PDB entry 4JK2 | X-ray diffraction, 4.20 A resolution (low resolution: residue-level contacts below are approximate; hydrogen-bond / salt-bridge calls are withheld) | chains B and C of the 6 polymer chains in the assembly

# Chain B
Protein: Escherichia coli RNA polymerase alpha subunit
From: Escherichia coli
Notes: EC 2.7.7.6
Reference sequence: P0A7Z4 (RPOA_ECOLI); residue numbers follow UniProt; this construct covers 1-329
Sequence (329 residues; row label = number of the first residue in the row):
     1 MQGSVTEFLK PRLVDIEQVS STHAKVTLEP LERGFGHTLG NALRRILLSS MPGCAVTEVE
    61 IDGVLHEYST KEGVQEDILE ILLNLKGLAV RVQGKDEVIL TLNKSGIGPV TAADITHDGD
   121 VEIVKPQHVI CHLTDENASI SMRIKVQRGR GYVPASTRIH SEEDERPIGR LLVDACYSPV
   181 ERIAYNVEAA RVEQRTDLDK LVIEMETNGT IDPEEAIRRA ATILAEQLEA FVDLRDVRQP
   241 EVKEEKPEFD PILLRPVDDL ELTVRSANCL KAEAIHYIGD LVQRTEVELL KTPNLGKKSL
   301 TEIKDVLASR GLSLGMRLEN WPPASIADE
Disordered / not traced: 1-5, 158-167, 237-329
UniProt features mapped onto this chain:
  - region: E162 to E165 (Required for interaction with Crp at class II promoters)
  - modified residue: R265 (ADP-ribosylarginine), K297 (N6-acetyllysine), K298 (N6-acetyllysine)
  - mutagenesis: R45 (R45C: In rpoA112; temperature-sensitive, blocks RNA polymerase assembly), E162 to E165 (5-fold decrease in CRP-class II promoter-dependent transcription), E165 (E165K: 5-fold decrease in CRP-class II promoter-dependent transcription), R191 (R191C: In rpoA101; temperature-sensitive)

# Chain C
Protein: Escherichia coli RNA polymerase beta subunit
From: Escherichia coli
Notes: EC 2.7.7.6
Reference sequence: P0A8V2 (RPOB_ECOLI); residues 1-1342 here = UniProt positions 1-1342
Sequence (1342 residues; row label = number of the first residue in the row):
     1 MVYSYTEKKR IRKDFGKRPQ VLDVPYLLSI QLDSFQKFIE QDPEGQYGLE AAFRSVFPIQ
    61 SYSGNSELQY VSYRLGEPVF DVQECQIRGV TYSAPLRVKL RLVIYEREAP EGTVKDIKEQ
   121 EVYMGEIPLM TDNGTFVING TERVIVSQLH RSPGVFFDSD KGKTHSSGKV LYNARIIPYR
   181 GSWLDFEFDP KDNLFVRIDR RRKLPATIIL RALNYTTEQI LDLFFEKVIF EIRDNKLQME
   241 LVPERLRGET ASFDIEANGK VYVEKGRRIT ARHIRQLEKD DVKLIEVPVE YIAGKVVAKD
   301 YIDESTGELI CAANMELSLD LLAKLSQSGH KRIETLFTND LDHGPYISET LRVDPTNDRL
   361 SALVEIYRMM RPGEPPTREA AESLFENLFF SEDRYDLSAV GRMKFNRSLL REEIEGSGIL
   421 SKDDIIDVMK KLIDIRNGKG EVDDIDHLGN RRIRSVGEMA ENQFRVGLVR VERAVKERLS
   481 LGDLDTLMPQ DMINAKPISA AVKEFFGSSQ LSQFMDQNNP LSEITHKRRI SALGPGGLTR
   541 ERAGFEVRDV HPTHYGRVCP IETPEGPNIG LINSLSVYAQ TNEYGFLETP YRKVTDGVVT
   601 DEIHYLSAIE EGNYVIAQAN SNLDEEGHFV EDLVTCRSKG ESSLFSRDQV DYMDVSTQQV
   661 VSVGASLIPF LEHDDANRAL MGANMQRQAV PTLRADKPLV GTGMERAVAV DSGVTAVAKR
   721 GGVVQYVDAS RIVIKVNEDE MYPGEAGIDI YNLTKYTRSN QNTCINQMPC VSLGEPVERG
   781 DVLADGPSTD LGELALGQNM RVAFMPWNGY NFEDSILVSE RVVQEDRFTT IHIQELACVS
   841 RDTKLGPEEI TADIPNVGEA ALSKLDESGI VYIGAEVTGG DILVGKVTPK GETQLTPEEK
   901 LLRAIFGEKA SDVKDSSLRV PNGVSGTVID VQVFTRDGVE KDKRALEIEE MQLKQAKKDL
   961 SEELQILEAG LFSRIRAVLV AGGVEAEKLD KLPRDRWLEL GLTDEEKQNQ LEQLAEQYDE
  1021 LKHEFEKKLE AKRRKITQGD DLAPGVLKIV KVYLAVKRRI QPGDKMAGRH GNKGVISKIN
  1081 PIEDMPYDEN GTPVDIVLNP LGVPSRMNIG QILETHLGMA AKGIGDKINA MLKQQQEVAK
  1141 LREFIQRAYD LGADVRQKVD LSTFSDEEVM RLAENLRKGM PIATPVFDGA KEAEIKELLK
  1201 LGDLPTSGQI RLYDGRTGEQ FERPVTVGYM YMLKLNHLVD DKMHARSTGS YSLVTQQPLG
  1261 GKAQFGGQRF GEMEVWALEA YGAAYTLQEM LTVKSDDVNG RTKMYKNIVD GNHQMEPGMP
  1321 ESFNVLLKEI RSLGINIELE DE
Disordered / not traced: 1-7
UniProt features mapped onto this chain:
  - modified residue (N6-acetyllysine): K1022, K1200
  - mutagenesis: I561 (I561S: Resistant to antibiotics salinamide A and B), I569 (I569S: Resistant to antibiotics salinamide A and B), A665 (A665E: Resistant to antibiotics salinamide A and B), D675 (D675A/G: Resistant to antibiotics salinamide A and B), N677 (N677H/K: Resistant to antibiotics salinamide A and B), L680 (L680M: Resistant to antibiotics salinamide A and B), E813 (E813K: Disrupts the enzyme's active center)

# Chain B / chain C interface
Residue-residue contacts (10; chain B residue first):
  R33(B) - E820(C)
  R33(B) - P1081(C)
  R33(B) - E1083(C)
  G34(B) - E1083(C)
  H37(B) - R1216(C)
  N41(B) - R1216(C)
  N41(B) - T1217(C)
  R44(B) - T1217(C)
  R44(B) - E1219(C)
  R45(B) - E1219(C)
Other interface residues (no listed pair), chain B (8 interface residues in all): Y185, V187

# Summary
The interface between chain B and chain C involves 8 residues on one side and 6 on the other. From UniProt: 6
mutagenesis sites on chain B; 7 mutagenesis sites on chain C.
Chain B is Escherichia coli RNA polymerase alpha subunit and chain C is Escherichia coli RNA polymerase beta
subunit, both from Escherichia coli; the structure, X-ray crystal structure of Escherichia coli sigma70
holoenzyme in complex with guanosine pentaphosphate (pppGpp), was determined by X-ray diffraction, deposited
together with 4JK1.
